PDB entry 1K82 | X-ray diffraction, 2.10 A resolution | chains I and A of the 3 polymer chains in the assembly

== Chain I ==
Molecule: 13-nt DNA strand
Sequence (13 nucleotides; row label = number of the first residue in the row):
   421 CCAGGAXGAAGCC
Modified / non-standard residues: PED (pentane-3,4-diol-5-phosphate) at position 427

== Chain A ==
Protein: formamidopyrimidine-DNA glycosylase
Source organism: Escherichia coli
Notes: EC 3.2.2.23
Reference sequence: P05523 (FPG_ECOLI); residues 1-268 here correspond to UniProt positions 2-269 (UniProt number = residue number + 1)
Amino-acid sequence (268 residues; row label = number of the first residue in the row):
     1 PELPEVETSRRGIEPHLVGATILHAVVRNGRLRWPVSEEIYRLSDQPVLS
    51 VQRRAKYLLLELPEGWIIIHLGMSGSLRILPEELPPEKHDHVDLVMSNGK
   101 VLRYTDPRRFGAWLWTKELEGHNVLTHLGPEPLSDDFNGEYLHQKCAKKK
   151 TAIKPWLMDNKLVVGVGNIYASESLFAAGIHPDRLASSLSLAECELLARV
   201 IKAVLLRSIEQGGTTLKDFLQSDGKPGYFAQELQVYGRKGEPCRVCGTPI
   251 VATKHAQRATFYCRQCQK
Disordered / not traced: 217-224
Bound ions: Zn2+: Cys243, Cys246, Cys263, Cys266

== Chain I / chain A interface ==
Residue-residue contacts - 28 pairs, chain I then chain A:
  DA426(I) - Met73(A)  sugar contact
  DA426(I) - Arg108(A)  hydrogen bond to the base
  DA426(I) - Tyr236(A)  phosphate contact
  DA426(I) - Ala259(A)  phosphate contact
  PED_427(I) - Pro1(A)  covalent bond
  PED_427(I) - Glu2(A)  sugar contact
  PED_427(I) - Met73(A)  phosphate contact
  PED_427(I) - Asn168(A)  base contact
  PED_427(I) - Ile169(A)  sugar contact
  PED_427(I) - Tyr236(A)  base contact
  PED_427(I) - Arg258(A)  hydrogen bond to the phosphate
  DG428(I) - Pro1(A)  sugar contact
  DG428(I) - Glu2(A)  phosphate contact
  DG428(I) - Arg33(A)  base contact
  DG428(I) - Lys56(A)  salt bridge to the phosphate
  DG428(I) - His70(A)  hydrogen bond to the phosphate
  DG428(I) - Gly72(A)  sugar contact
  DG428(I) - Met73(A)  base contact
  DG428(I) - Phe110(A)  base contact
  DG428(I) - Gly167(A)  phosphate contact
  DG428(I) - Asn168(A)  hydrogen bond to the phosphate
  DG428(I) - Arg258(A)  salt bridge to the phosphate
  DA429(I) - Arg33(A)  hydrogen bond to the base
  DA429(I) - Lys56(A)  salt bridge to the phosphate
  DA429(I) - His70(A)  salt bridge to the phosphate
  DA429(I) - Asn160(A)  hydrogen bond to the phosphate
  DA430(I) - Arg33(A)  hydrogen bond to the sugar
  DA430(I) - Trp34(A)  sugar contact
Also at the interface, not in a pair above, chain I (6 interface residues in all): DG425
Also at the interface, not in a pair above, chain A (20 interface residues in all): Tyr57, Met158, Lys254

== Overview ==
Chain I and chain A form an interface of 6 and 20 residues respectively, with 1 covalent bond, 7 hydrogen
bonds and 4 salt bridges. Polar contacts include DA426(I)-Arg108(A), DA429(I)-Arg33(A) and DA430(I)-Arg33(A).
Cys243(A), Cys246(A), Cys263(A) and Cys266(A) coordinate Zn2+.
Here chain I is a 13-nt DNA strand and chain A is formamidopyrimidine-DNA glycosylase (Escherichia coli).
Entry 1K82 (Crystal structure of E.coli formamidopyrimidine-DNA glycosylase (Fpg) covalently trapped with DNA)
was determined by X-ray diffraction.
